3TJG - chains D and E of the 5 polymer chains in the assembly; structure by X-ray diffraction, 2.24 A resolution.

== Chain D (and E) ==
Name: Peroxiredoxin-4
From: Homo sapiens
Notes: EC 1.11.1.15; chain E of this document is another copy of the same molecule, construct and numbering; everything in this record applies to it too
UniProt: Q13162 (PRDX4_HUMAN); residues 38-271 here = UniProt positions 38-271
Amino-acid sequence (254 residues; numbered 18 to 271; the number before each row is that of its first residue):
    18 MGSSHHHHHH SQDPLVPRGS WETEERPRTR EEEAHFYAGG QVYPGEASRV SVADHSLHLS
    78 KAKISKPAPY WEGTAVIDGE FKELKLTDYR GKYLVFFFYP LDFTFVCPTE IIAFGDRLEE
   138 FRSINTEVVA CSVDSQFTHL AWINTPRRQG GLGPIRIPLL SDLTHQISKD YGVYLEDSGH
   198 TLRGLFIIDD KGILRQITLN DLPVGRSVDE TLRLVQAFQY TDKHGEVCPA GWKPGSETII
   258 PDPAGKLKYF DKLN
Not modelled in the structure: 18-76, 246-271 (chain E: 18-75, 243-271)
Sequence notes: expression tag (18-37); engineered mutation A51 (Cys in Q13162)
Reported in the primary citation:
  - catalytic residues: C124, C245
  - mutagenesis - C51A: unchanged catalytic activity (citing earlier work)

== How chain D and chain E interact ==
Residue-residue contacts (36; chain D residue first):
  F98(D) with F122(E), hydrophobic
  L118(D) with F154(E), hydrophobic
  D119(D) with F154(E)
  F120(D) with F120(E), hydrophobic; F154(E); A158(E), hydrophobic
  T121(D) with F154(E)
  F122(D) with F98(E), hydrophobic; F154(E), hydrophobic; L157(E), hydrophobic
  D151(D) with T155(E)
  F154(D) with D119(E); F120(E); T121(E); F122(E), hydrophobic
  T155(D) with D151(E); T155(E)
  L157(D) with F122(E), hydrophobic
  A158(D) with F120(E), hydrophobic
  L180(D) with H182(E); S195(E); G196(E)
  T181(D) with Y191(E); E193(E); D194(E); S195(E); G196(E)
  H182(D) with L180(E); H182(E)
  Y191(D) with T181(E)
  E193(D) with T181(E)
  D194(D) with T181(E)
  S195(D) with L180(E); T181(E)
  G196(D) with L180(E); T181(E)
Interface residues without a listed pair, chain D (22 interface residues in all): V150, S152, H197
Interface residues without a listed pair, chain E (22 interface residues in all): L118, V150, S152, H197

== Summary ==
The chain D/chain E interface involves 22 residues from each chain. The paper reports catalytic residues
C124(D) and C245(D); C51A of chain D leaves catalytic activity unchanged.
Both chains are Peroxiredoxin-4 (Homo sapiens). Entry 3TJG (Crystal Structure of human peroxiredoxin IV C51A
mutant in oxidized form) was determined by X-ray diffraction, deposited together with 3TJB, 3TJF, 3TJJ and
3TJK.
